3J2M - chains E and Y of the 12 polymer chains in the assembly; structure by electron microscopy, 15.00 A resolution (very low resolution: no residue pairs are listed; an interface is given only as per-side residue counts).

[Chain E]
Name: Tail connector protein Gp15
Source organism: Enterobacteria phage T4
UniProtKB: P11112 (VG15_BPT4); residues 1-272 here = UniProt positions 1-272
Sequence (272 residues; row label = number of the first residue in the row):
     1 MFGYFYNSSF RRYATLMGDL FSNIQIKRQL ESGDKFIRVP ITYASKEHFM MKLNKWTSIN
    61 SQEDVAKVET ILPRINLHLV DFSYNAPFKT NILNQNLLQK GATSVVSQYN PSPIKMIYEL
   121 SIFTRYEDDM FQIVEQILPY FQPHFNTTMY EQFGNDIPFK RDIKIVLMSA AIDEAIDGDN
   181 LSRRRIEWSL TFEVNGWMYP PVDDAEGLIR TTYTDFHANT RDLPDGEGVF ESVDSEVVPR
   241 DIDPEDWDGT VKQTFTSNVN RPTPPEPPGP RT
Disordered / not traced: 1-2, 88-104, 179-182, 235-272

[Chain Y]
Name: Tail sheath protein Gp18
Source organism: Enterobacteria phage T4
UniProtKB: P13332 (VG18_BPT4); residue numbers follow UniProt; this construct covers 1-659
Sequence (659 residues; each row starts with the number of its first residue):
     1 MTLLSPGIEL KETTVQSTVV NNSTGTAALA GKFQWGPAFQ IKQVTNEVDL VNTFGQPTAE
    61 TADYFMSAMN FLQYGNDLRV VRAVDRDTAK NSSPIAGNIE YTISTPGSNY AVGDKITVKY
   121 VSDDIETEGK ITEVDADGKI KKINIPTAKI IAKAKEVGEY PTLGSNWTAE ISSSSSGLAA
   181 VITLGKIITD SGILLAEIEN AEAAMTAVDF QANLKKYGIP GVVALYPGEL GDKIEIEIVS
   241 KADYAKGASA LLPIYPGGGT RASTAKAVFG YGPQTDSQYA IIVRRNDAIV QSVVLSTKRG
   301 GKDIYDSNIY IDDFFAKGGS EYIFATAQNW PEGFSGILTL SGGLSSNAEV TAGDLMEAWD
   361 FFADRESVDV QLFIAGSCAG ESLETASTVQ KHVVSIGDVR QDCLVLCSPP RETVVGIPVT
   421 RAVDNLVNWR TAAGSYTDNN FNISSTYAAI DGNYKYQYDK YNDVNRWVPL AADIAGLCAR
   481 TDNVSQTWMS PAGYNRGQIL NVIKLAIETP QAQRDRLYQE AINPVTGTGG DGYVLYGDKT
   541 ATSVPSPFDR INVRRLFNML KTNIGRSSKY RLFELNNAFT RSSFRTETAQ YLQGNKALGG
   601 IYEYRVVCDT TNNTPSVIDR NEFVATFYIQ PARSINYITL NFVATATGAD FDELTGLAG
Disordered / not traced: 1-20, 485-495, 509-510, 548-551, 647-659
Construct notes: engineered mutation Pro-510 (Arg in P13332)

[Chain E / chain Y interface]
At this resolution (15 A) residue pairs are not listed: 4 residues of chain E and 4 of chain Y lie at the interface.

[In short]
Chain E and chain Y each contribute 4 residues to their interface.
Here chain E is Tail connector protein Gp15 and chain Y is Tail sheath protein Gp18, both from Enterobacteria
phage T4. Entry 3J2M (The X-ray structure of the gp15 hexamer and the model of the gp18 protein fitted into
...) was determined by electron microscopy together with 3J2N, 3J2O, 4HUD and 4HUH from the same study.
